PDB entry 6I25 | X-ray diffraction, 1.97 A resolution | chain A

Chain A:
Molecule: Aureochrome1-like protein
From: Ochromonas danica
UniProt: C5NSW6 (C5NSW6_OCHDN); numbering as in UniProt (aligned over 181-312)
Sequence (135 residues; row label = number of the first residue in the row):
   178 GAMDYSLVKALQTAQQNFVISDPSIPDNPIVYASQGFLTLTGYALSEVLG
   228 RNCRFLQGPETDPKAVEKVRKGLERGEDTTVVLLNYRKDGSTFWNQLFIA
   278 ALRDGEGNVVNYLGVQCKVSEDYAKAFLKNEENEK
Sequence notes: expression tag (178-180)
Glycans and other covalent adducts: compound 5DD linked to Cys230
Ion coordination: Mg2+: Ser223, Leu226
Ligand contacts: 5DD / 9O9: Val196, Ser198, Asn205, Phe214, Asn229, Arg231, Leu233, Gln234, Val243, Val246, Arg247, Leu250, Leu260, Asn262, Asn272, Leu274, Ile276, Tyr289, Leu290, Gly291, Gln293
What the authors report for this chain:
  - conformationally variable residues (side-chain flip): Gln293

Summary:
Chain A binds 5DD / 9O9. Ser223 and Leu226 coordinate Mg2+. The paper reports conformational variability at
Gln293.
Chain A is Aureochrome1-like protein (Ochromonas danica); the structure, Flavin Analogue Sheds Light on
Light-Oxygen-Voltage Domain Mechanism, was determined by X-ray diffraction, deposited together with 6I20,
6I21, 6I22, 6I23 and 6I24.
